PDB entry 7XXI | electron microscopy, 3.00 A resolution | chains B and C of the 4 polymer chains in the assembly

Chain B:
Molecule: Guanine nucleotide-binding protein G(i) subunit alpha-2
Source organism: Homo sapiens
UniProtKB: P04899 (GNAI2_HUMAN); residue numbers follow UniProt; this construct covers 1-355
Sequence (355 residues; row label = number of the first residue in the row):
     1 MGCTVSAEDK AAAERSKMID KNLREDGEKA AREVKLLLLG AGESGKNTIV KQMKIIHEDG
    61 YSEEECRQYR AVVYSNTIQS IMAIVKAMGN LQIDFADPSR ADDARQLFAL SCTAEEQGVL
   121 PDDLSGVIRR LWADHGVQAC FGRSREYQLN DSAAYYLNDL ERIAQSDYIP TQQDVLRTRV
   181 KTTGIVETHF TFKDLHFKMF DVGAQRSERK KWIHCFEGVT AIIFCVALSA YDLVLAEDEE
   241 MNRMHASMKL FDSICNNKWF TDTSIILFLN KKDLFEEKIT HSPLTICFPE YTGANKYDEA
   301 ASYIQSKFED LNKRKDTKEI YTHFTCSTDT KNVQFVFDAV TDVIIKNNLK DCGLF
Not modelled in the structure: 1-5, 57-182, 235-240
Differences from the reference sequence: engineered mutation Asn47 (Ser in P04899), Ala204 (Gly in P04899), Ala246 (Glu in P04899), Ser327 (Ala in P04899)
Swiss-Prot annotation at these positions:
  - region: Lys35 to Lys46, Thr48 (G1 motif), Asp174 to Thr182 (G2 motif), Phe197 to Gly203, Gln205, Arg206 (G3 motif), Ile266 to Asp273 (G4 motif), Thr325, Cys326, Thr328 to Thr330 (G5 motif)
  - binding site (GTP): Leu176 to Thr182, Asp201 to Gly203, Gln205, Asn270 to Asp273
  - binding site (Mg(2+)): Thr182
  - modified residue: Arg179 (ADP-ribosylarginine), Gln205 (Deamidated glutamine), Cys352 (ADP-ribosylcysteine)
  - lipidation: Gly2 (N-myristoyl glycine), Cys3 (S-palmitoyl cysteine)

Chain C:
Molecule: Guanine nucleotide-binding protein G(I)/G(S)/G(T) subunit beta-1
Source organism: Homo sapiens
UniProtKB: P62873 (GBB1_HUMAN); residue numbers follow UniProt; this construct covers 2-340
Sequence (346 residues; each row starts with the number of its first residue; numbers below 1 keep their minus sign (Met-5 is residue -5)):
    -5 MHHHHHHSEL DQLRQEAEQL KNQIRDARKA CADATLSQIT NNIDPVGRIQ MRTRRTLRGH
    55 LAKIYAMHWG TDSRLLVSAS QDGKLIIWDS YTTNKVHAIP LRSSWVMTCA YAPSGNYVAC
   115 GGLDNICSIY NLKTREGNVR VSRELAGHTG YLSCCRFLDD NQIVTSSGDT TCALWDIETG
   175 QQTTTFTGHT GDVMSLSLAP DTRLFVSGAC DASAKLWDVR EGMCRQTFTG HESDINAICF
   235 FPNGNAFATG SDDATCRLFD LRADQELMTY SHDNIICGIT SVSFSKSGRL LLAGYDDFNC
   295 NVWDALKADR AGVLAGHDNR VSCLGVTDDG MAVATGSWDS FLKIWN
Not modelled in the structure: -5 to 2
Differences from the reference sequence: initiating methionine (-5); expression tag (-4 to 1)
Swiss-Prot annotation at these positions:
  - modified residue: Ser2 (N-acetylserine), His266 (Phosphohistidine)
  - natural variant: Leu30 (L30F: In MRD42; uncertain significance), Arg52 (R52G: In MRD42), Gly64 (G64V: In MRD42), Asp76 (D76E: In MRD42; D76G: In MRD42), Gly77 (G77S: In MRD42), Lys78 (K78R: In MRD42), Ile80 (I80N: In MRD42; I80T: In MRD42), His91 (H91R: In MRD42; uncertain significance), Ala92 (A92T: In MRD42), Pro94 (P94S: In MRD42), Leu95 (L95P: In MRD42), Arg96 (R96L: In MRD42), 5 further natural variant entries in UniProt

Interface between chain B and chain C:
Contacting residue pairs - 44 pairs, chain B then chain C:
  Arg15(B) - Val90(C)  hydrogen bond (side chain-backbone)
  Arg15(B) - His91(C)  hydrogen bond
  Ser16(B) - Asn88(C)  hydrogen bond
  Ser16(B) - Lys89(C)  hydrogen bond (side chain-backbone)
  Ile19(B) - Lys89(C)
  Ile19(B) - Ala92(C)  hydrophobic
  Asp20(B) - Lys89(C)  salt bridge
  Leu23(B) - Leu55(C)
  Leu23(B) - Ile80(C)  hydrophobic
  Leu23(B) - Lys89(C)
  Leu23(B) - Ala92(C)  hydrophobic
  Asp26(B) - Lys78(C)  salt bridge
  Gly27(B) - Leu55(C)
  Thr183(B) - Asp118(C)  hydrogen bond (backbone-backbone)
  Thr183(B) - Asn119(C)  hydrogen bond
  Gly184(B) - Leu117(C)
  Gly184(B) - Asp118(C)
  Gly184(B) - Asn119(C)  hydrogen bond (backbone-side chain)
  Ile185(B) - Trp99(C)
  Ile185(B) - Leu117(C)  hydrophobic
  Phe200(B) - Trp99(C)  hydrophobic
  Gln205(B) - Leu117(C)
  Gln205(B) - Asn119(C)  hydrogen bond
  Gln205(B) - Gly144(C)
  Gln205(B) - Tyr145(C)
  Ser207(B) - Tyr145(C)
  Ser207(B) - Gly162(C)
  Ser207(B) - Asp186(C)
  Glu208(B) - Asp186(C)
  Lys211(B) - Tyr145(C)
  Lys211(B) - Cys204(C)
  Lys211(B) - Asp228(C)  salt bridge
  Lys211(B) - Asp246(C)  salt bridge
  Trp212(B) - Leu117(C)  hydrophobic
  Trp212(B) - Tyr145(C)
  His214(B) - Tyr59(C)  hydrogen bond (backbone-side chain)
  His214(B) - Trp332(C)
  Cys215(B) - Tyr59(C)
  Cys215(B) - Trp99(C)
  Cys215(B) - Met101(C)  hydrophobic
  Phe216(B) - Trp99(C)  hydrophobic
  Glu217(B) - Lys57(C)
  Trp259(B) - Arg314(C)
  Trp259(B) - Trp332(C)  hydrophobic
Also at the interface, not in a pair above, chain B (24 interface residues in all): Ala13, Arg24, Ala204
Also at the interface, not in a pair above, chain C (28 interface residues in all): Gly53, Gln75, Thr143, Met188

Summary:
24 residues of chain B and 28 residues of chain C are in contact; the contacts include 9 hydrogen bonds and 4
salt bridges. Polar pairs include Asp20(B)-Lys89(C), Asp26(B)-Lys78(C) and Lys211(B)-Asp228(C). Curated
annotation (UniProt) lists 15 GTP-binding residues and Mg2+-binding residue Thr182(B) on chain B.
Chain B is Guanine nucleotide-binding protein G(i) subunit alpha-2 and chain C is Guanine nucleotide-binding
protein G(I)/G(S)/G(T) subunit beta-1, both from Homo sapiens; the structure, Cryo-EM structure of the
purinergic receptor P2Y12R in complex with 2MeSADP and Gi, was determined by electron microscopy, deposited
together with 7XXH.
